Entry 5Z08 (X-ray diffraction, 2.20 A resolution); this record covers chains A and B of the 4 polymer chains in the assembly.

Chain A (and B):
Name: Cenp-I
Organism: Chaetomium thermophilum (strain DSM 1495 / CBS 144.50 / IMI 039719)
Notes: chain B of this document is another copy of the same molecule, construct and numbering; everything in this record applies to it too
UniProt: G0SFF7 (G0SFF7_CHATD); residue numbers follow UniProt; this construct covers 1-229
Sequence (229 residues; row label = number of the first residue in the row):
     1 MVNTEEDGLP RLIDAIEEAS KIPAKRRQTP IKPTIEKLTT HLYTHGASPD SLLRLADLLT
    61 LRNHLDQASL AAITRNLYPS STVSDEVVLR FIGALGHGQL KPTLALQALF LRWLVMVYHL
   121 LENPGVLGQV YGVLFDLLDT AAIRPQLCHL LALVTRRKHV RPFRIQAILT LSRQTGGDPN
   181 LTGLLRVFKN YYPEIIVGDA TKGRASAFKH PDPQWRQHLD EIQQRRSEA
Not modelled in the structure: 1-7, 198-205

How chain A and chain B interact:
Pairs across the interface - 29 pairs, chain A then chain B:
  H119(A) - R226(B)
  H149(A) - S227(B)  hydrogen bond (side chain-backbone)
  A152(A) - A229(B)  hydrophobic
  L153(A) - R226(B)
  L153(A) - S227(B)
  L153(A) - E228(B)
  L153(A) - A229(B)  hydrophobic
  R186(A) - A229(B)  hydrogen bond (side chain-backbone)
  F208(A) - E228(B)
  F208(A) - A229(B)  hydrogen bond (backbone-backbone)
  H210(A) - S227(B)
  R216(A) - Q224(B)
  D220(A) - D220(B)
  D220(A) - Q224(B)  hydrogen bond
  Q224(A) - R216(B)  hydrogen bond
  Q224(A) - D220(B)  hydrogen bond
  R226(A) - H119(B)
  R226(A) - L153(B)
  S227(A) - H149(B)  hydrogen bond (backbone-side chain)
  S227(A) - L153(B)
  S227(A) - H210(B)
  E228(A) - L153(B)
  E228(A) - F208(B)
  E228(A) - K209(B)
  E228(A) - H210(B)  hydrogen bond (side chain-backbone)
  A229(A) - A152(B)  hydrophobic
  A229(A) - L153(B)  hydrophobic
  A229(A) - A207(B)
  A229(A) - F208(B)  hydrogen bond (backbone-backbone)
Interface residues without a listed pair, chain A (16 interface residues in all): A207, K209
Interface residues without a listed pair, chain B (17 interface residues in all): V115, Y118

Overview:
16 residues of chain A face 17 of chain B across their interface; the contacts include 9 hydrogen bonds. Polar
pairs include H149(A)-S227(B), R186(A)-A229(B) and D220(A)-Q224(B).
Both chains are Cenp-I (Chaetomium thermophilum (strain DSM 1495 / CBS 144.50 / IMI 039719)). Entry 5Z08 (The
crystal structure of kinetochore subunits Cenp-H/I/K triple complex) was determined by X-ray diffraction (same
publication as 5Z07).
